2IUQ - chains A and H of the 4 polymer chains in the assembly; structure by X-ray diffraction, 1.50 A resolution.

== Chain A ==
Name: Aromatic amine dehydrogenase alpha subunit
Source organism: Alcaligenes faecalis
Notes: EC 1.4.99.4
Chain sequence (361 residues; numbered 73 to 433; the number before each row is that of its first residue):
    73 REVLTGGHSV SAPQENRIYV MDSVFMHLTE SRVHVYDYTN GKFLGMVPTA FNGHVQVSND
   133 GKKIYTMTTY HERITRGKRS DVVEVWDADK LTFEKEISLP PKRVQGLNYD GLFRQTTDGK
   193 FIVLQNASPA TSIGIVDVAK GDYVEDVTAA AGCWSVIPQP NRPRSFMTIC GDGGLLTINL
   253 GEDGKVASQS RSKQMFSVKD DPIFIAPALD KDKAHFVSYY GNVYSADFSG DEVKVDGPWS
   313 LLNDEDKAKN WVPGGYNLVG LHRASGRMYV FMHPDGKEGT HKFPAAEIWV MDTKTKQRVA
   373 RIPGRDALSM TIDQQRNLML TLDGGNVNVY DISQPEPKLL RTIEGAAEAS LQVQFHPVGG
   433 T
Unresolved in the structure: 433
Disulfide bonds: Cys225-Cys242
Residues lining bound ligands: 2-(1H-indol-3-yl)ethanamine (TSS): Ser95, Phe97, Leu100, Asn124, Gly178, Leu179

== Chain H ==
Name: Aromatic amine dehydrogenase beta subunit
Source organism: Alcaligenes faecalis
Notes: EC 1.4.99.4
Chain sequence (135 residues; row label = number of the first residue in the row):
    48 AGGGGSSSGA DHISLNPDLA NEDEVNSCDY WRHCAVDGFL CSCCGGTTTT CPPGSTPSPI
   108 SWIGTCHNPH DGKDYLISYH DCCGKTACGR CQCNTQTRER PGYEFFLHND VNWCMANENS
   168 TFHCTTSVLV GLAKN
Unresolved in the structure: 48-60, 180-182
Disulfide bonds: Cys75-Cys140, Cys81-Cys113, Cys88-Cys171, Cys90-Cys138, Cys91-Cys135, Cys98-Cys129, Cys130-Cys161
Covalently attached groups: covalent link Trp109-Trp160
Modified residues: Trp109 (2-amino-3-(6,7-dioxo-6,7-dihydro-1H-indol-3-yl)-propionic acid; TRQ)
Residues lining bound ligands: 2-(1H-indol-3-yl)ethanamine (TSS): Asp84, Trp109, Asn156, Asp157, Val158, Asn159, Phe169

== Interface between chain A and chain H ==
Contacting residue pairs - 67 pairs, chain A then chain H:
  Phe97(A) with Phe86(H), hydrophobic; Ala134(H); Gln139(H); Phe169(H), hydrophobic
  Met98(A) with Phe86(H), hydrophobic; Ala134(H); Gly136(H)
  Leu100(A) with Phe169(H), hydrophobic
  Thr101(A) with Thr133(H)
  Phe123(A) with Asn159(H); Ser167(H); Phe169(H), hydrophobic
  His143(A) with Glu165(H); Asn166(H), hydrogen bond; Ser167(H), hydrogen bond
  Ile146(A) with Asn166(H), hydrogen bond (backbone-side chain); Thr168(H), hydrogen bond (backbone-side chain)
  Thr147(A) with Gly131(H); Thr133(H); Asn166(H), hydrogen bond (backbone-side chain)
  Arg148(A) with Asn166(H)
  Arg151(A) with Met162(H), hydrogen bond (side chain-backbone); Ser167(H)
  Gln177(A) with Val158(H); Asn159(H), hydrogen bond (backbone-backbone); Met162(H); Ser167(H), hydrogen bond
  Gly178(A) with Asp157(H); Val158(H)
  Leu179(A) with Asp157(H), hydrogen bond (backbone-backbone)
  Tyr181(A) with Asp157(H), hydrogen bond
  Ala199(A) with Phe152(H), hydrophobic; Met162(H)
  Ser200(A) with Ala163(H)
  Pro201(A) with Phe152(H); Phe153(H), hydrophobic; Trp160(H), hydrophobic; Met162(H), hydrophobic
  Trp226(A) with Gly149(H); Tyr150(H); Phe152(H), hydrophobic; Val158(H), hydrophobic
  Ile241(A) with Tyr150(H), hydrophobic
  Gly243(A) with Tyr150(H)
  Phe268(A) with Tyr150(H)
  Val270(A) with Glu151(H)
  Lys271(A) with Glu151(H), salt bridge
  Pro274(A) with Arg147(H); Tyr150(H)
  Ile275(A) with Pro148(H); Tyr150(H), hydrogen bond (backbone-side chain)
  Ile277(A) with Pro148(H), hydrophobic; Tyr150(H), hydrophobic
  Tyr291(A) with Glu146(H), hydrogen bond (side chain-backbone); Arg147(H); Pro148(H)
  Tyr328(A) with Asn141(H), hydrogen bond; Asp157(H)
  Glu350(A) with Arg145(H), hydrogen bond (side chain-backbone); Arg147(H), salt bridge
  Gly351(A) with Gln143(H)
  His353(A) with Gln143(H); Glu146(H), salt bridge
  Lys354(A) with Gln143(H); Glu146(H), salt bridge; Asn156(H), hydrogen bond; Asp157(H), salt bridge
Interface residues without a listed pair, chain A (38 interface residues in all): Thr141, Val176, Thr203, Gly224, Cys242, Tyr292
Interface residues without a listed pair, chain H (33 interface residues in all): Ile107, Lys132, Thr144, His155

== In short ==
Chain A and chain H form an interface of 38 and 33 residues respectively, with 15 hydrogen bonds and 5 salt
bridges. Among the polar pairs are Lys271(A)-Glu151(H), Glu350(A)-Arg147(H) and His353(A)-Glu146(H).
2-(1H-indol-3-yl)ethanamine is bound between chain A and chain H.
Here chain A is Aromatic amine dehydrogenase alpha subunit and chain H is Aromatic amine dehydrogenase beta
subunit, both from Alcaligenes faecalis. Entry 2IUQ (Crystal structure of dithionite-reduced aromatic amine
dehydrogenase (aadh) from alcaligenes faecalis in complex with tryptamine) was determined by X-ray diffraction
(same publication as 2HXC, 2IUP, 2IUR and 2IUV).
